PDB entry 4EGX | X-ray diffraction, 2.51 A resolution | chains A and B

[Chain A (and B)]
Protein: Kinesin-like protein KIF1A
Source organism: Homo sapiens
Notes: fragment: CC1-FHA tandem; chain B of this document is another copy of the same molecule, construct and numbering; everything in this record applies to it too
Reference sequence: Q12756 (KIF1A_HUMAN); residues 430-607 here = UniProt positions 430-607
Sequence (184 residues; each row starts with the number of its first residue):
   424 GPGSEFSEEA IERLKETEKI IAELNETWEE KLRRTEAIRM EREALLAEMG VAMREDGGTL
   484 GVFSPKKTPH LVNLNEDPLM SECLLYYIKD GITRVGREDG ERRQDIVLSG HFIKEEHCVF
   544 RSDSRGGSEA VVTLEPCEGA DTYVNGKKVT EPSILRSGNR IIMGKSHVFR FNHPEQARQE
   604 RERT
Unresolved in the structure: 604-607 (chain B: 424-425, 606-607)
Differences from the reference sequence: expression tag (424-429)
What the authors report for this chain:
  - self-association interface (contacts with another copy of this molecule): L468, L469, M472, V474, M476
  - mutagenesis - L469Q/M472Q, L508Q/Y510Q: abolished binding to CC1-FHA dimer
  - mutagenesis - L469Q/M472Q, V474N: increased localization to cell peripheral localizations
  - mutagenesis - L508Q/Y510Q: increased localization to localizations in cell body
  - mutagenesis - L508Q/Y510Q: decreased localization
  - mutagenesis - L508Q/Y510Q: decreased binding to microtubule

[How chain A and chain B interact]
Pairs across the interface (96; chain A residue first):
  L437(A) - L437(B)  hydrophobic
  I444(A) - I444(B)  hydrophobic
  L447(A) - L447(B)  hydrophobic
  N448(A) - L447(B)
  W451(A) - N448(B)  hydrogen bond
  W451(A) - W451(B)  hydrophobic
  W451(A) - E452(B)
  E452(A) - W451(B)
  L455(A) - W451(B)  hydrophobic
  L455(A) - L455(B)  hydrophobic
  T458(A) - L455(B)
  E459(A) - T458(B)
  I461(A) - R462(B)
  R462(A) - I461(B)
  R462(A) - R462(B)
  R465(A) - R462(B)
  R465(A) - E466(B)  salt bridge
  R465(A) - L469(B)
  E466(A) - R465(B)  salt bridge
  L468(A) - L469(B)  hydrophobic
  L469(A) - R465(B)
  L469(A) - L468(B)  hydrophobic
  L469(A) - L469(B)  hydrophobic
  M472(A) - V474(B)  hydrophobic
  V474(A) - L468(B)  hydrophobic
  A475(A) - C506(B)  hydrophobic
  R477(A) - K512(B)
  R477(A) - D528(B)  salt bridge
  G480(A) - R465(B)
  G481(A) - R465(B)
  T482(A) - R465(B)
  T482(A) - L468(B)
  T482(A) - K512(B)  hydrogen bond (backbone-side chain)
  L483(A) - Y509(B)
  L483(A) - Y510(B)  hydrogen bond (backbone-backbone)
  L483(A) - D528(B)
  G484(A) - L508(B)
  G484(A) - Y510(B)
  V485(A) - M472(B)  hydrophobic
  V485(A) - C506(B)
  V485(A) - L507(B)  hydrogen bond (backbone-backbone)
  V485(A) - L508(B)  hydrogen bond (backbone-backbone)
  F486(A) - S504(B)
  F486(A) - E505(B)
  F486(A) - C506(B)  hydrophobic
  F486(A) - L507(B)
  S487(A) - P501(B)
  S487(A) - L507(B)
  P488(A) - P501(B)
  K489(A) - P501(B)  hydrogen bond (side chain-backbone)
  K489(A) - L502(B)
  K489(A) - M503(B)  hydrogen bond (side chain-backbone)
  N498(A) - R593(B)  hydrogen bond (backbone-side chain)
  E499(A) - R583(B)  salt bridge
  E499(A) - R593(B)  salt bridge
  E499(A) - N595(B)
  P501(A) - S580(B)
  P501(A) - A600(B)  hydrophobic
  L502(A) - P597(B)
  L502(A) - R601(B)
  S504(A) - F486(B)
  E505(A) - F486(B)
  C506(A) - A475(B)  hydrophobic
  C506(A) - V485(B)
  C506(A) - F486(B)  hydrophobic
  L507(A) - V485(B)  hydrogen bond (backbone-backbone)
  L507(A) - L507(B)  hydrophobic
  L507(A) - L508(B)  hydrophobic
  L508(A) - G484(B)
  L508(A) - V485(B)  hydrogen bond (backbone-backbone)
  L508(A) - L507(B)  hydrophobic
  Y509(A) - L483(B)
  Y510(A) - T482(B)
  Y510(A) - L483(B)  hydrogen bond (backbone-backbone)
  Y510(A) - G484(B)
  Y510(A) - V485(B)
  K512(A) - R477(B)  hydrogen bond (backbone-side chain)
  K512(A) - T482(B)  hydrogen bond (side chain-backbone)
  D513(A) - R477(B)  hydrogen bond (backbone-side chain)
  I515(A) - R477(B)  hydrogen bond (backbone-side chain)
  T516(A) - R477(B)  hydrogen bond
  T516(A) - L483(B)
  R525(A) - E478(B)  salt bridge
  R526(A) - M476(B)  hydrogen bond (side chain-backbone)
  R526(A) - R477(B)
  R526(A) - E478(B)
  D528(A) - R477(B)
  D528(A) - E478(B)  hydrogen bond (side chain-backbone)
  D528(A) - L483(B)
  R593(A) - L497(B)
  R593(A) - N498(B)
  R593(A) - E499(B)  hydrogen bond (side chain-backbone)
  N595(A) - E499(B)
  N595(A) - P501(B)
  P597(A) - P501(B)  hydrophobic
  R601(A) - L502(B)
Also at the interface, not in a pair above, chain A (60 interface residues in all): T440, M476, H493, V495, N496, L497, G514, I529, G581
Also at the interface, not in a pair above, chain B (52 interface residues in all): K454, G481, S487, V495, D500

[In short]
Chain A and chain B form an interface of 60 and 52 residues respectively, with 19 hydrogen bonds and 6 salt
bridges. Among the polar pairs are R465(A)-E466(B), R477(A)-D528(B) and E499(A)-R583(B). From the paper:
L469Q/M472Q and L508Q/Y510Q of chain A abolish binding to CC1-FHA dimer; a self-association interface
involving L468(A), L469(A) and M472(A) among others.
Both chains are Kinesin-like protein KIF1A (Homo sapiens). Entry 4EGX (Crystal structure of KIF1A CC1-FHA
tandem) was determined by X-ray diffraction (same publication as 4EJQ).
